PDB entry 6BLW | X-ray diffraction, 1.83 A resolution | chains A and B of the 3 polymer chains in the assembly

[Chain A]
Name: Wilms tumor protein
Source organism: Homo sapiens
UniProt: P19544 (WT1_HUMAN), isoform P19544-8; residues 319-440 here correspond to UniProt positions 375-496 (UniProt number = residue number + 56)
Sequence (124 residues; numbered 317 to 440; the number before each row is that of its first residue):
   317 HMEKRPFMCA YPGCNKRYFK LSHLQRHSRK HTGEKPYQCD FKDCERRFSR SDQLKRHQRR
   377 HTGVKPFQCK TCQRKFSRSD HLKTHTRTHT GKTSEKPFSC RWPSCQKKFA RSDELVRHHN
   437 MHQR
Disordered / not traced: 409-414, 423-430, 440
Glycans and other covalent adducts: covalent link Cys416-His434
Construct notes: expression tag (317-318); engineered mutation Arg342 (Met398 in P19544)
Metal / ion sites: Zn2+ site 1: Cys325, Cys330, His343, His347; Zn2+ site 2: Cys355, Cys360, His373, His377; Zn2+ site 3: Cys385, Cys388, His401, His405; Zn2+ site 4: Cys416, Cys421, His434, His438

[Chain B]
Molecule: 18-nt DNA strand
Sequence (18 nucleotides; each row starts with the number of its first residue):
     1 AGCGAAATGG GAGGGTTA
Disordered / not traced: 1, 18

[Chain A / chain B interface]
Pairs across the interface (32):
  Arg321(A) - DG14(B)  salt bridge to the phosphate
  Lys332(A) - DG13(B)  salt bridge to the phosphate
  Tyr334(A) - DG13(B)  hydrogen bond to the phosphate
  Tyr334(A) - DG14(B)  phosphate contact
  Phe335(A) - DG14(B)  phosphate contact
  Lys336(A) - DG15(B)  salt bridge to the phosphate
  Lys336(A) - DT16(B)  base contact
  His339(A) - DG14(B)  base contact
  His339(A) - DG15(B)  hydrogen bond to the base
  Arg342(A) - DG13(B)  base contact
  Arg342(A) - DG14(B)  hydrogen bond to the base
  Arg342(A) - DG15(B)  base contact
  Lys346(A) - DA12(B)  salt bridge to the phosphate
  Arg362(A) - DG10(B)  salt bridge to the phosphate
  Phe364(A) - DG11(B)  phosphate contact
  Arg366(A) - DG13(B)  hydrogen bond to the base
  Arg372(A) - DG10(B)  base contact
  Arg372(A) - DG11(B)  hydrogen bond to the base
  Arg372(A) - DA12(B)  base contact
  His373(A) - DG10(B)  salt bridge to the phosphate
  Arg376(A) - DG9(B)  salt bridge to the phosphate
  Arg390(A) - DA7(B)  hydrogen bond to the phosphate
  Arg390(A) - DT8(B)  salt bridge to the phosphate
  Phe392(A) - DT8(B)  phosphate contact
  Arg394(A) - DG9(B)  hydrogen bond to the base
  Arg394(A) - DG10(B)  hydrogen bond to the base
  Arg394(A) - DG11(B)  base contact
  His397(A) - DT8(B)  base contact
  His397(A) - DG9(B)  hydrogen bond to the base
  His401(A) - DA7(B)  salt bridge to the phosphate
  Thr404(A) - DA6(B)  phosphate contact
  Thr404(A) - DA7(B)  phosphate contact
Other interface residues (no listed pair), chain A (25 interface residues in all): His343, Asp368, Gln369, Asp396, Thr400

[Summary]
25 residues of chain A face 11 of chain B across their interface, with 9 hydrogen bonds and 9 salt bridges.
Polar contacts include His339(A)-DG15(B), Arg342(A)-DG14(B) and Arg366(A)-DG13(B). Cys325(A), Cys330(A),
His343(A) and His347(A) coordinate Zn2+ site 1.
Here chain A is Wilms tumor protein (Homo sapiens) and chain B is an 18-nt DNA strand. Entry 6BLW (Zinc finger
Domain of WT1(+KTS form) with M342R Mutation and 17+1mer Oligonucleotide with Triplet GGT) was determined by
X-ray diffraction, deposited together with 6B0O, 6B0P, 6B0Q and 6B0R.
